4O02 - chains A and H of the 4 polymer chains in the assembly; structure by X-ray diffraction, 3.60 A resolution.

Chain A:
Molecule: Integrin alpha-V
From: Homo sapiens
UniProt: P06756 (ITAV_HUMAN); residues 1-962 here correspond to UniProt positions 31-992 (UniProt number = residue number + 30)
Amino-acid sequence (962 residues; row label = number of the first residue in the row):
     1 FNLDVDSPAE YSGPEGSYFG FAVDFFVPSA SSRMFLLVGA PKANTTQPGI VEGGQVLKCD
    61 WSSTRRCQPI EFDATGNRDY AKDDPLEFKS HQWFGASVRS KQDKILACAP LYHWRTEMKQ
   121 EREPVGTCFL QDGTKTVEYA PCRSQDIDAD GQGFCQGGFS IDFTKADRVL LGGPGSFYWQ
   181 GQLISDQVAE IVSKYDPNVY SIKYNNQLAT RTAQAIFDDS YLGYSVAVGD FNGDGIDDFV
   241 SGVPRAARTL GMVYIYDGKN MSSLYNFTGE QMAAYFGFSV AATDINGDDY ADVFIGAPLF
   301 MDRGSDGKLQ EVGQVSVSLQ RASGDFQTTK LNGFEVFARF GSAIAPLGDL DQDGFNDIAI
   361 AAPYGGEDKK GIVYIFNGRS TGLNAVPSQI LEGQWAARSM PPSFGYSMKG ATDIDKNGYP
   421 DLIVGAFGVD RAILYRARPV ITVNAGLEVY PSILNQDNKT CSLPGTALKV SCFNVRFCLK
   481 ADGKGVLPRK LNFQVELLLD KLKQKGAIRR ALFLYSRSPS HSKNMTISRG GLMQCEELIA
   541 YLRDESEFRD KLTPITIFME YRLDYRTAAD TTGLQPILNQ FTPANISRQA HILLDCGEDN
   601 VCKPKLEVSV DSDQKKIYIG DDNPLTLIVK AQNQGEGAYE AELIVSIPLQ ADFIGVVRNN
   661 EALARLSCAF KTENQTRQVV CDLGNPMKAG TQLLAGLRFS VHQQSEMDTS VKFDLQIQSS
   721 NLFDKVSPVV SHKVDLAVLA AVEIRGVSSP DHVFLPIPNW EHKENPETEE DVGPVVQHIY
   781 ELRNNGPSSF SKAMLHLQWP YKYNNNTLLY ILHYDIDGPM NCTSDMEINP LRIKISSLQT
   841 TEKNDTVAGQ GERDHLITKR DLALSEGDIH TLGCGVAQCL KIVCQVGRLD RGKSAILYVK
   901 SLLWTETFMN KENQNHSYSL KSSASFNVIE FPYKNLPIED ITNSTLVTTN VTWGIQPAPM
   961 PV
Disordered / not traced: 834-871, 954-962
Disulfide bonds: Cys-59/Cys-67, Cys-108/Cys-128, Cys-142/Cys-155, Cys-478/Cys-535, Cys-596/Cys-602, Cys-668/Cys-681
Covalent attachments: N-acetylglucosamine (NAG) linked to Asn-44, Asn-260, Asn-524, Asn-585, Asn-943; glycan linked to Asn-266
What the authors report for this chain:
  - mutagenesis - Q145K/D146N, K203A: decreased binding to 17E6 heavy chain (chain H) (from molecular simulation)
  - specificity-determining residues: Gln-145
  - conformationally variable residues (side-chain flip): Asp-150
  - mutagenesis - K203A: unchanged expression in response to 7E3

Chain H:
Molecule: 17E6 heavy chain
From: Mus musculus
Amino-acid sequence (218 residues; row label = number of the first residue in the row):
     1 QVQLQQSGAE LAEPGASVKM SCKASGYTFS SFWMHWVKQR PGQGLEWIGY INPRSGYTEC
    61 NEIFRDKATM TADTSSSTAY MQLSGLTSED SAVYYCASFL GRGAMDYWGQ GTSVTVSSAK
   121 TTAPSVYPLA PVCGDTTGSS VTLGCLVKGY FPEPVTLTWN SGSLSAGVHT FPAVLQSDLY
   181 TLSSSVTVTS STWPSQSITC NVAHPASSTK VDKKIEPR
Disulfide bonds: Cys-22/Cys-96, Cys-145/Cys-200

How chain A and chain H interact:
Contacting residue pairs (25):
  Glu-117(A) / Arg-102(H)  hydrogen bond (side chain-backbone)
  Met-118(A) / Trp-33(H)  hydrophobic
  Gln-145(A) / Ser-31(H)  hydrogen bond (backbone-backbone)
  Gln-145(A) / Phe-32(H)
  Gln-145(A) / Trp-33(H)  hydrogen bond (side chain-backbone)
  Gln-145(A) / Phe-99(H)  hydrogen bond (side chain-backbone)
  Gln-145(A) / Leu-100(H)  hydrogen bond (side chain-backbone)
  Asp-146(A) / Asn-52(H)
  Asp-146(A) / Arg-54(H)  salt bridge
  Asp-150(A) / Arg-54(H)  salt bridge
  Gly-151(A) / Arg-54(H)
  Phe-177(A) / Arg-54(H)
  Asn-198(A) / Arg-102(H)  hydrogen bond (backbone-side chain)
  Val-199(A) / Leu-100(H)  hydrophobic
  Tyr-200(A) / Arg-102(H)  hydrogen bond
  Ser-201(A) / Phe-32(H)
  Lys-203(A) / Tyr-27(H)
  Lys-203(A) / Phe-32(H)
  Lys-203(A) / Phe-99(H)
  Lys-203(A) / Leu-100(H)
  Lys-203(A) / Asp-106(H)  salt bridge
  Tyr-204(A) / Tyr-27(H)
  Asn-205(A) / Gly-26(H)
  Gln-207(A) / Thr-28(H)  hydrogen bond
  Thr-212(A) / Arg-54(H)
Also at the interface, not in a pair above, chain A (19 interface residues in all): Ser-144, Lys-194, Ile-202
Also at the interface, not in a pair above, chain H (18 interface residues in all): Gln-1, Ser-30, Ser-55, Ser-98, Gly-101, Tyr-107
Interface features reported in the paper:
  - residue pairs: Asp-146(A)/Arg-54(H), Asp-150(A)/Arg-54(H) (salt bridge), Asn-198(A)/Arg-102(H) (backbone contact), Tyr-200(A)/Arg-102(H) (hydrogen bond), Lys-203(A)/Asp-106(H) (salt bridge), Ser-31(H)/Gln-145(A) (backbone contact), Trp-33(H)/Gln-145(A) (hydrogen bond), Phe-99(H)/Gln-145(A) (hydrogen bond), Leu-100(H)/Gln-145(A) (hydrogen bond)
  - epitope / paratope residues, chain A: Asp-146(A), Asp-150(A), Asn-198(A), Tyr-200(A), Lys-203(A)
  - epitope / paratope residues, chain H: Ser-31(H), Trp-33(H), Arg-54(H), Phe-99(H), Leu-100(H), Arg-102(H), Asp-106(H)

Overview:
19 residues of chain A face 18 of chain H across their interface, with 8 hydrogen bonds and 3 salt bridges.
Polar pairs include Asp-146(A)/Arg-54(H), Asp-150(A)/Arg-54(H) and Lys-203(A)/Asp-106(H). The paper describes
a contact between Asp-146(A) and Arg-54(H); salt bridges between Asp-150(A) and Arg-54(H) and Lys-203(A) and
Asp-106(H); backbone contacts between Asn-198(A) and Arg-102(H) and Ser-31(H) and Gln-145(A). The paper
reports that Q145K/D146N and K203A of chain A reduce binding to 17E6 heavy chain (chain H); epitope/paratope
residues Asp-146(A), Asp-150(A) and Ser-31(H) among others.
Chain A is Integrin alpha-V (Homo sapiens) and chain H is 17E6 heavy chain (Mus musculus); the structure,
AlphaVBeta3 integrin in complex with monoclonal antibody FAB fragment, was determined by X-ray diffraction.
